PDB entry 1G4A | X-ray diffraction, 3.00 A resolution | chains E and C of the 6 polymer chains in the assembly

[Chain E]
Name: ATP-dependent hsl protease ATP-binding subunit hslu
Organism: Escherichia coli
Reference sequence: P0A6H5 (HSLU_ECOLI); residues 1-443 here = UniProt positions 1-443
Chain sequence (443 residues; each row starts with the number of its first residue):
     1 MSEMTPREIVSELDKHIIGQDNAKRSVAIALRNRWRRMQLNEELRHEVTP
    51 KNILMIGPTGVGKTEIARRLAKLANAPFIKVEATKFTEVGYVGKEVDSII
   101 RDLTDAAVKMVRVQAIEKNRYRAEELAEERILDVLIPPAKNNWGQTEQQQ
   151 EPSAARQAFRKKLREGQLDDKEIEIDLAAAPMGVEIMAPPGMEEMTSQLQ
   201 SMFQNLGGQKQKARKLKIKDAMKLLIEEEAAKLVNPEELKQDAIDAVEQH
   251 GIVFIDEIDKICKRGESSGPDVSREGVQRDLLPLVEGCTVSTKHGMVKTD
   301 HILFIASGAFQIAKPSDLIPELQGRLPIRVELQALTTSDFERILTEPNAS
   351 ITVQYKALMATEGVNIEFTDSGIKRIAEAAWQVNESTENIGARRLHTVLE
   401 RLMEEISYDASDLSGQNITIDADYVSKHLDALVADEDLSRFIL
Not modelled in the structure: 133-219
Ligand contacts: 2'-deoxyadenosine-5'-diphosphate (DAT): His16, Ile17, Ile18, Pro58, Thr59, Gly60, Val61, Gly62, Lys63, Thr64, Glu65, Leu335, Ile343, Ala392, Arg393, His396
Curated features (UniProtKB/Swiss-Prot):
  - binding site (ATP): Ile18, Gly60 to Glu65, Asp256, Glu321, Arg393
  - mutagenesis: Lys63 (K63T: Can neither bind nor hydrolyze ATP. Do not form multimers, but stays as monomer), Lys80 (K80T: Some effect on protease activity), Glu88 (E88Q: Severely reduced protease activity), Tyr91 (Y91G: Partial loss of protease activity), Val92 (V92G: Partial loss of protease activity), Gly93 (G93A: Almost no protease or ATP hydrolysis activity), Glu95 (E95W: Partial loss of protease activity), Cys262 (C262V: No effect on ATP hydrolysis. Can support HslV-mediated proteolysis at wild-type levels), Glu266 (E266Q: No effect), Glu286 (E286Q: Reduced protease activity), Cys288 (C288V: No ATP hydrolysis activity. Binds ATP with lower affinity than wild-type. Can support HslV-mediated proteolysis to some extent), Ile312 (I312W: No effect), 6 further mutagenesis entries in UniProt
Reported in the primary citation:
  - binding site for 2'-deoxyadenosine-5'-diphosphate: Ile18
  - conformationally variable residues (side-chain flip): Tyr91, Leu318 to Ile328

[Chain C]
Name: ATP-dependent protease hslv
Organism: Escherichia coli
Notes: EC 3.4.99.-
Reference sequence: P0A7B8 (HSLV_ECOLI); residues 1-175 here = UniProt positions 1-175
Chain sequence (175 residues; numbered 1 to 175; the number before each row is that of its first residue):
     1 TTIVSVRRNGHVVIAGDGQATLGNTVMKGNVKKVRRLYNDKVIAGFAGGT
    51 ADAFTLFELFERKLEMHQGHLVKAAVELAKDWRTDRMLRKLEALLAVADE
   101 TASLIITGNGDVVQPENDLIAIGSGGPYAQAAARALLENTELSAREIAEK
   151 ALDIAGDICIYTNHFHTIEELSYKA
Not modelled in the structure: 174-175
Curated features (UniProtKB/Swiss-Prot):
  - active site: Thr2
  - mutagenesis: Thr2 (T2S: 80% reduced protease activity in the absence of HslU. Almost no effect in the presence of HslU; T2V: No protease activity)

[Chain E / chain C interface]
Pairs across the interface (5):
  Glu266(E) - Arg86(C)
  Glu266(E) - Met87(C)
  Ser267(E) - Arg86(C)  hydrogen bond (backbone-side chain)
  Gln311(E) - Met66(C)
  Ile312(E) - Met66(C)  hydrophobic
Also at the interface, not in a pair above, chain E (7 interface residues in all): Ser268, Glu388, Asn389
Also at the interface, not in a pair above, chain C (6 interface residues in all): Arg62, Gln68, Lys73

[In short]
7 residues of chain E and 6 residues of chain C are in contact, with 1 hydrogen bond. The hydrogen-bonded pair
is Ser267(E)-Arg86(C). Chain E binds 2'-deoxyadenosine-5'-diphosphate. The paper reports a binding site for
2'-deoxyadenosine-5'-diphosphate at Ile18(E); conformational variability at Tyr91(E) and Leu318(E).
Chain E is ATP-dependent hsl protease ATP-binding subunit hslu and chain C is ATP-dependent protease hslv,
both from Escherichia coli; the structure, Crystal structures of the hslvu peptidase-atpase complex reveal an
ATP-dependent proteolysis mechanism, was determined by X-ray diffraction (same publication as 1G4B).
